Entry 4UO7 (X-ray diffraction, 3.00 A resolution); this record covers chains E and F of the 6 polymer chains in the assembly.

# Chain E
Protein: Haemagglutinin HA1
Source organism: Influenza A virus (A/CANINE/COLORADO/17864/2006(H3N8))
UniProt: E0UVR5 (E0UVR5_9INFA); residues 2-329 here correspond to UniProt positions 17-344 (UniProt number = residue number + 15)
Sequence (328 residues; row label = number of the first residue in the row):
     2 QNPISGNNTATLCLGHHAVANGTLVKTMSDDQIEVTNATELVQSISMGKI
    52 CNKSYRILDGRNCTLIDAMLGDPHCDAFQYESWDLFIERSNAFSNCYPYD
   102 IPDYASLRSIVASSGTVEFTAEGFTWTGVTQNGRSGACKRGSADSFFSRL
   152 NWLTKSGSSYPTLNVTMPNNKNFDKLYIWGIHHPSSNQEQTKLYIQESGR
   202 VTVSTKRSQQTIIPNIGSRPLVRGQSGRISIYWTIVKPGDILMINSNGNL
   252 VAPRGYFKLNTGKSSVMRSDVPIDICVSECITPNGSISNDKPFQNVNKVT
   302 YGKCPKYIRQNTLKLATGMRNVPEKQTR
Disordered / not traced: 2-7, 327-329
Cystine bridges: Cys52-Cys277, Cys64-Cys76, Cys97-Cys139, Cys281-Cys305
Covalent attachments: N-acetylglucosamine (NAG) linked to Asn38, Asn63, Asn285; glycan linked to Asn165
What the authors report for this chain:
  - binding site for beta-D-galactopyranose: Gln226
  - binding site for N-acetyl-D-glucosamine-6-sulfate: Lys193
  - specificity-determining residues: Leu222

# Chain F
Protein: Haemagglutinin HA2
Source organism: Influenza A virus (A/CANINE/COLORADO/17864/2006(H3N8))
UniProt: E0UVR5 (E0UVR5_9INFA); residues 1-172 here correspond to UniProt positions 345-516 (UniProt number = residue number + 344)
Sequence (175 residues; numbered 1 to 175; the number before each row is that of its first residue):
     1 GIFGAIAGFIENGWEGMVDGWYGFRYQNSEGTGQAADLKSTQAAIDQING
    51 KLNRVIERTNEKFHQIEKEFSEVEGRIQDLEKYVEDTKIDLWSYNAELLV
   101 ALENQHTIDLTDAEMNKLFEKTRRQLRENAEDMGDGCFKIYHKCDNACIE
   151 SIRTGTYDHYIYRDEALNNRFQSGR
Disordered / not traced: 175
Differences from the reference sequence: expression tag (173-175); conflict Glu131 (Asp475 in E0UVR5)
Cystine bridges: Cys144-Cys148

# Chain E / chain F interface
Residue-residue contacts - 127 pairs, chain E then chain F:
  Asn8(E) - Lys143(F)
  Asn9(E) - Tyr141(F)
  Asn9(E) - His142(F)  hydrogen bond (backbone-backbone)
  Asn9(E) - Lys143(F)
  Asn9(E) - Asn169(F)
  Thr10(E) - Lys139(F)
  Thr10(E) - Ile140(F)
  Thr10(E) - Tyr141(F)
  Thr10(E) - His142(F)
  Ala11(E) - Gln27(F)
  Ala11(E) - Asn28(F)
  Ala11(E) - Lys139(F)
  Ala11(E) - Ile140(F)  hydrogen bond (backbone-backbone)
  Ala11(E) - His142(F)  hydrogen bond (backbone-backbone)
  Thr12(E) - Arg25(F)
  Thr12(E) - Tyr26(F)
  Thr12(E) - Gln27(F)  hydrogen bond (backbone-backbone)
  Thr12(E) - Phe138(F)
  Thr12(E) - Lys139(F)
  Leu13(E) - Phe24(F)  hydrophobic
  Leu13(E) - Arg25(F)
  Leu13(E) - Tyr26(F)  hydrophobic
  Leu13(E) - Cys137(F)
  Leu13(E) - Phe138(F)  hydrogen bond (backbone-backbone)
  Cys14(E) - Trp14(F)
  Cys14(E) - Phe24(F)
  Cys14(E) - Arg25(F)  hydrogen bond (backbone-backbone)
  Cys14(E) - Cys137(F)  disulfide
  Leu15(E) - Trp14(F)
  Leu15(E) - Gly23(F)
  Leu15(E) - Phe24(F)  hydrophobic
  Leu15(E) - Leu118(F)  hydrophobic
  Leu15(E) - Phe119(F)  hydrophobic
  Leu15(E) - Gly136(F)  hydrogen bond (backbone-backbone)
  Leu15(E) - Phe138(F)  hydrophobic
  Gly16(E) - Trp14(F)
  Gly16(E) - Tyr22(F)
  Gly16(E) - Gly23(F)  hydrogen bond (backbone-backbone)
  Gly16(E) - Met115(F)
  His17(E) - Ile6(F)
  His17(E) - Asn12(F)
  His17(E) - Gly13(F)
  His17(E) - Trp14(F)  hydrogen bond (backbone-backbone)
  His17(E) - Met17(F)
  His17(E) - Trp21(F)
  His18(E) - Trp14(F)
  His18(E) - Met17(F)
  His18(E) - Gly20(F)
  His18(E) - Trp21(F)  hydrogen bond (backbone-backbone)
  Ala19(E) - Trp14(F)
  Ala19(E) - Glu15(F)
  Val20(E) - Glu15(F)
  Ala21(E) - Glu15(F)  hydrogen bond (backbone-side chain)
  Val26(E) - Asn104(F)
  Lys27(E) - Glu97(F)  salt bridge
  Lys27(E) - Ala101(F)
  Lys27(E) - Asn104(F)  hydrogen bond (backbone-side chain)
  Thr28(E) - Ala101(F)
  Thr28(E) - Gln105(F)
  Thr28(E) - Ile108(F)
  Met29(E) - Ala101(F)
  Met29(E) - Leu102(F)  hydrophobic
  Met29(E) - Gln105(F)  hydrogen bond (backbone-side chain)
  Ser30(E) - Gln105(F)  hydrogen bond (backbone-side chain)
  Val36(E) - Ile108(F)  hydrophobic
  Leu42(E) - Leu52(F)  hydrophobic
  Leu42(E) - Val100(F)  hydrophobic
  Tyr56(E) - Glu61(F)  hydrogen bond
  Tyr56(E) - Phe63(F)
  Arg109(E) - Glu67(F)  salt bridge
  Ser110(E) - His64(F)  hydrogen bond
  Ser114(E) - His64(F)
  Lys264(E) - Glu61(F)  salt bridge
  Lys264(E) - Phe63(F)
  Ser265(E) - His64(F)
  Ser266(E) - His64(F)  hydrogen bond
  Arg269(E) - Glu67(F)  salt bridge
  Asn290(E) - Thr59(F)
  Pro293(E) - Leu52(F)  hydrophobic
  Phe294(E) - Ala96(F)  hydrophobic
  Asn298(E) - Glu69(F)
  Lys299(E) - Lys68(F)  hydrogen bond (backbone-side chain)
  Lys299(E) - Glu85(F)
  Val300(E) - Lys68(F)
  Val300(E) - Glu69(F)
  Thr301(E) - Gln65(F)  hydrogen bond (backbone-side chain)
  Tyr302(E) - Lys62(F)
  Tyr302(E) - Phe63(F)  hydrophobic
  Gly303(E) - Lys62(F)  hydrogen bond (backbone-backbone)
  Lys304(E) - Thr59(F)
  Lys304(E) - Glu61(F)
  Cys305(E) - Thr59(F)
  Pro306(E) - Thr59(F)
  Tyr308(E) - Ile89(F)  hydrophobic
  Ile309(E) - Trp92(F)
  Ile309(E) - Ser93(F)
  Ile309(E) - Ala96(F)  hydrophobic
  Arg310(E) - Asp86(F)  salt bridge
  Arg310(E) - Ile89(F)
  Arg310(E) - Asp90(F)  salt bridge
  Arg310(E) - Ser93(F)  hydrogen bond (backbone-side chain)
  Gln311(E) - Ser93(F)  hydrogen bond (side chain-backbone)
  Gln311(E) - Glu97(F)
  Leu314(E) - Ala96(F)  hydrophobic
  Leu314(E) - Glu97(F)
  Lys315(E) - Val100(F)
  Lys315(E) - Asn104(F)  hydrogen bond (backbone-side chain)
  Leu316(E) - Glu103(F)
  Leu316(E) - Asn104(F)
  Ala317(E) - Asn104(F)  hydrogen bond (backbone-side chain)
  Ala317(E) - Thr107(F)
  Thr318(E) - Trp21(F)
  Thr318(E) - Ile48(F)
  Gly319(E) - Trp21(F)
  Gly319(E) - Thr107(F)
  Met320(E) - Trp21(F)
  Met320(E) - Tyr22(F)  hydrophobic
  Met320(E) - Thr111(F)
  Arg321(E) - Ile6(F)
  Arg321(E) - Ala7(F)
  Val323(E) - Ala7(F)  hydrophobic
  Val323(E) - Glu11(F)
  Val323(E) - Asn12(F)
  Val323(E) - Gly13(F)  hydrogen bond (backbone-backbone)
  Pro324(E) - Asn12(F)
  Glu325(E) - Asn12(F)
  Lys326(E) - Asn12(F)
Interface residues without a listed pair, chain E (61 interface residues in all): Ala113, Val267, Pro284, Lys307
Interface residues without a listed pair, chain F (65 interface residues in all): Ile10, Ile56, Glu57, Asn60, Thr122, Cys144, Ile149, Ile152
Inter-chain disulfides: Cys14(E)-Cys137(F)

# In short
Chain E and chain F form an interface of 61 and 65 residues respectively; the contacts include 1 disulfide
bond, 25 hydrogen bonds and 6 salt bridges. Polar pairs include Lys27(E)-Glu97(F), Arg109(E)-Glu67(F) and
Lys264(E)-Glu61(F). The paper reports a binding site for beta-D-galactopyranose at Gln226(E); a binding site
for N-acetyl-D-glucosamine-6-sulfate at Lys193(E).
Here chain E is Haemagglutinin HA1 and chain F is Haemagglutinin HA2, both from Influenza A virus
(A/CANINE/COLORADO/17864/2006(H3N8)). Entry 4UO7 (Structure of the A_Canine_Colorado_17864_06 H3
haemagglutinin in complex with 6SO4 Sialyl Lewis X) was determined by X-ray diffraction (same publication as
4UNW, 4UNX, 4UNY, 4UNZ, 4UO0, 4UO1 and 8 further entries).
